1UP7 - chains A and D of the 4 polymer chains in the assembly; structure by X-ray diffraction, 2.40 A resolution.

Chain A (and D):
Name: 6-phospho-beta-glucosidase
Organism: Thermotoga maritima
Notes: EC 3.2.1.6; chain D of this document is another copy of the same molecule, construct and numbering; everything in this record applies to it too
Reference sequence: Q9X108 (Q9X108); numbering as in UniProt (aligned over 1-415)
Sequence (417 residues; row label = number of the first residue in the row; numbers below 1 keep their minus sign (Arg-1 is residue -1)):
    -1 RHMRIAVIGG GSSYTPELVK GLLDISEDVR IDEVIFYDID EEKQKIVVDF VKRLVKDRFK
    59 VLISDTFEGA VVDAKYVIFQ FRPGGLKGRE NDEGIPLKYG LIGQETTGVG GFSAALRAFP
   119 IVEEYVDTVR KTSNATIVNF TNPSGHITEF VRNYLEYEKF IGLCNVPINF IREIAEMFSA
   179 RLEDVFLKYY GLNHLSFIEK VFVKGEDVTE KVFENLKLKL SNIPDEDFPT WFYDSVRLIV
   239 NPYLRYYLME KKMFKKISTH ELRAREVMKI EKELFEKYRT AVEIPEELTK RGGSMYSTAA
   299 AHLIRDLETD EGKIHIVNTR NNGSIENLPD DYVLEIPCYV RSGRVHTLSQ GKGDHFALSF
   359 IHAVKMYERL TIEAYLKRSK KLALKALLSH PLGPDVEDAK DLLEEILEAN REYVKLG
Not modelled in the structure: 218-220 (chain D: -1 to 0, 217-222)
Small-molecule neighbours:
  - 6-O-phosphono-alpha-D-glucopyranose (G6P): Tyr12, Arg80, Arg87, Glu103, Asn140, Cys162, Asn163, Val164, His192, Tyr241, Arg261, Val265, Arg289, Gly290, Gly291, Tyr294
  - NAD (nicotinamide-adenine-dinucleotide): Ile6, Gly7, Gly9, Ser10, Ser11, Tyr12, Tyr35, Asp36, Ile37, Asp38, Lys41, Gln78, Phe79, Arg80, Pro81, Leu84, Glu103, Ile119, Tyr123, Phe138, Thr139, Asn140, Glu269, Arg289, Gly291, Tyr294

Interface between chain A and chain D:
Residue-residue contacts (37):
  Glu181(A) - Arg339(D)  hydrogen bond (backbone-side chain)
  Asp182(A) - Asp308(D)
  Asp182(A) - Arg339(D)
  Phe184(A) - Arg339(D)
  Phe184(A) - Arg342(D)
  Phe184(A) - His344(D)
  Phe200(A) - Arg342(D)
  Lys202(A) - Asp308(D)
  Gly203(A) - Asp308(D)
  Gly203(A) - Ser340(D)
  Asp308(A) - Asp182(D)
  Asp308(A) - Lys202(D)
  Asp308(A) - Gly203(D)  hydrogen bond (side chain-backbone)
  Ile312(A) - Tyr337(D)
  Asn320(A) - Gly321(D)
  Asn320(A) - Ser347(D)
  Gly321(A) - Asn320(D)
  Tyr337(A) - Ile312(D)
  Tyr337(A) - Tyr337(D)  hydrophobic
  Arg339(A) - Glu181(D)  hydrogen bond (side chain-backbone)
  Arg339(A) - Asp182(D)
  Arg339(A) - Phe184(D)
  Ser340(A) - Gly203(D)
  Arg342(A) - Phe184(D)
  Arg342(A) - Phe200(D)
  His344(A) - Phe184(D)
  His344(A) - Ser347(D)  hydrogen bond (side chain-backbone)
  Thr345(A) - Thr345(D)
  Thr345(A) - Leu346(D)
  Thr345(A) - Ser347(D)  hydrogen bond (backbone-backbone)
  Leu346(A) - Tyr337(D)  hydrophobic
  Leu346(A) - His344(D)
  Leu346(A) - Thr345(D)
  Leu346(A) - Leu346(D)  hydrophobic
  Ser347(A) - Asn320(D)
  Ser347(A) - His344(D)  hydrogen bond (backbone-side chain)
  Ser347(A) - Thr345(D)  hydrogen bond (backbone-backbone)
Other interface residues (no listed pair), chain A (20 interface residues in all): Glu324, Asp328
Other interface residues (no listed pair), chain D (21 interface residues in all): Val183, Glu324, Asp328

Summary:
20 residues of chain A and 21 residues of chain D are in contact, with 7 hydrogen bonds. Among the polar pairs
are Glu181(A)-Arg339(D), Asp308(A)-Gly203(D) and His344(A)-Ser347(D). Bound to chain A: NAD and
6-O-phosphono-alpha-D-glucopyranose.
Both chains are 6-phospho-beta-glucosidase (Thermotoga maritima). Entry 1UP7 (Structure of the 6-phospho-beta
glucosidase from Thermotoga maritima at 2.4 Angstrom resolution in the tetragonal form ...) was determined by
X-ray diffraction, deposited together with 1UP4.
